Entry 1OK6 (X-ray diffraction, 2.40 A resolution); this record covers chains C and D of the 5 polymer chains in the assembly.

[Chain C (and D)]
Molecule: Fructose-bisphosphate aldolase class I
From: Thermoproteus tenax
Notes: EC 4.1.2.13; chain D of this document is another copy of the same molecule, construct and numbering; everything in this record applies to it too
UniProt: P58315 (ALF1_THETE); residues 1-263 here = UniProt positions 1-263
Amino-acid sequence (263 residues; numbered 1 to 263; the number before each row is that of its first residue):
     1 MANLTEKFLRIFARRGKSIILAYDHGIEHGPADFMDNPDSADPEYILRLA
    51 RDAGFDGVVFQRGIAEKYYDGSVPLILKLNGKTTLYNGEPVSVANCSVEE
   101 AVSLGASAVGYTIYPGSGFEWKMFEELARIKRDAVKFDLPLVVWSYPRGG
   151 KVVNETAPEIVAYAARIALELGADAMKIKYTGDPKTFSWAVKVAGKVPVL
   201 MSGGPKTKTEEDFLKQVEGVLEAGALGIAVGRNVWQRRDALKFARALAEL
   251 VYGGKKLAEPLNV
Disordered / not traced: 1, 254-263
UniProt features mapped onto this chain:
  - active site: Tyr-146 (Proton donor), Lys-177 (Schiff-base intermediate with dihydroxyacetone-P)
  - binding site (substrate): Asp-24, His-25, His-29, Asp-33, Trp-144, Arg-148, Lys-177 to Lys-179, Ser-202 to Gly-204, Gly-231, Arg-232

[Chain C / chain D interface]
Residue-residue contacts (74; chain C residue first):
  Tyr-23(C) / Arg-166(D)  hydrogen bond
  Gly-26(C) / Tyr-163(D)
  Gly-26(C) / Arg-166(D)
  Gly-26(C) / Glu-170(D)
  Ile-27(C) / Tyr-163(D)  hydrogen bond (backbone-side chain)
  Ile-27(C) / Glu-170(D)
  Ile-27(C) / Leu-171(D)  hydrophobic
  Glu-28(C) / Tyr-163(D)  hydrogen bond (backbone-side chain)
  His-29(C) / Tyr-163(D)  hydrogen bond (backbone-side chain)
  Gly-30(C) / Tyr-163(D)  hydrogen bond (backbone-side chain)
  Pro-31(C) / Ala-162(D)
  Pro-31(C) / Tyr-163(D)
  Pro-31(C) / Trp-189(D)
  Pro-31(C) / Val-193(D)  hydrophobic
  Phe-34(C) / Arg-166(D)
  Phe-34(C) / Trp-189(D)  hydrophobic
  Met-35(C) / Trp-189(D)  hydrophobic
  Pro-38(C) / Lys-192(D)
  Ala-41(C) / Arg-166(D)  hydrogen bond (backbone-side chain)
  Gln-61(C) / Glu-170(D)
  Arg-62(C) / Lys-131(D)
  Arg-62(C) / Glu-170(D)
  Gly-63(C) / Leu-169(D)
  Gly-63(C) / Glu-170(D)  hydrogen bond (backbone-backbone)
  Gly-63(C) / Gly-172(D)
  Ile-64(C) / Arg-166(D)
  Ile-64(C) / Leu-169(D)  hydrophobic
  Ile-64(C) / Glu-170(D)
  Glu-66(C) / Lys-131(D)  salt bridge
  Glu-66(C) / Val-135(D)
  Glu-66(C) / Asp-174(D)
  Lys-67(C) / Thr-5(D)
  Lys-67(C) / Lys-131(D)
  Lys-67(C) / Gly-172(D)  hydrogen bond (side chain-backbone)
  Lys-67(C) / Ala-173(D)  hydrogen bond (side chain-backbone)
  Lys-67(C) / Asp-174(D)  salt bridge
  Lys-67(C) / Lys-196(D)  hydrogen bond (backbone-side chain)
  Tyr-68(C) / Gly-195(D)
  Tyr-68(C) / Lys-196(D)  hydrogen bond (side chain-backbone)
  Gly-81(C) / Phe-124(D)
  Lys-82(C) / Glu-120(D)
  Thr-83(C) / Gly-116(D)
  Thr-83(C) / Glu-120(D)  hydrogen bond
  Thr-83(C) / Tyr-163(D)
  Thr-83(C) / Ile-167(D)
  Thr-84(C) / Lys-151(D)  hydrogen bond (backbone-side chain)
  Thr-84(C) / Tyr-163(D)  hydrogen bond (backbone-side chain)
  Leu-85(C) / Gly-116(D)
  Leu-85(C) / Gly-150(D)
  Leu-85(C) / Lys-151(D)  hydrogen bond (backbone-backbone)
  Leu-85(C) / Val-152(D)  hydrophobic
  Leu-85(C) / Ile-160(D)  hydrophobic
  Leu-85(C) / Tyr-163(D)  hydrophobic
  Tyr-86(C) / Gly-116(D)
  Tyr-86(C) / Ser-117(D)
  Tyr-86(C) / Gly-118(D)
  Tyr-86(C) / Glu-120(D)
  Tyr-86(C) / Lys-151(D)  hydrogen bond (backbone-side chain)
  Asn-87(C) / Gly-150(D)
  Asn-87(C) / Lys-151(D)  hydrogen bond
  Val-91(C) / Trp-121(D)
  Val-93(C) / Trp-121(D)
  Val-93(C) / Phe-124(D)  hydrophobic
  Val-93(C) / Glu-125(D)
  Ala-94(C) / Phe-124(D)
  Ala-94(C) / Ala-128(D)
  Asn-95(C) / Ala-128(D)
  Asn-95(C) / Leu-171(D)
  Cys-96(C) / Ala-128(D)
  Ser-97(C) / Arg-132(D)
  Glu-99(C) / Arg-132(D)  salt bridge
  Glu-100(C) / Arg-132(D)  salt bridge
  Lys-122(C) / Trp-121(D)
  Lys-122(C) / Glu-125(D)  salt bridge
Interface residues without a listed pair, chain C (37 interface residues in all): Pro-43, Glu-44, Phe-119
Interface residues without a listed pair, chain D (34 interface residues in all): Pro-115, Pro-147, Val-197

[In short]
37 residues of chain C face 34 of chain D across their interface, with 17 hydrogen bonds and 5 salt bridges.
Among the polar pairs are Glu-66(C)/Lys-131(D), Lys-67(C)/Asp-174(D) and Glu-99(C)/Arg-132(D).
Both chains are Fructose-bisphosphate aldolase class I (Thermoproteus tenax). Entry 1OK6 (Orthorhombic crystal
form of an Archaeal fructose 1,6-bisphosphate aldolase) was determined by X-ray diffraction, deposited
together with 1OJX and 1OK4.
